Entry 1MT1 (X-ray diffraction, 2.20 A resolution); this record covers chains B and E of the 6 polymer chains in the assembly.

Chain B:
Molecule: Pyruvoyl-dependent arginine decarboxylase alpha chain
Organism: Methanocaldococcus jannaschii
Notes: EC 4.1.1.19
UniProtKB: Q57764 (PDAD_METJA); aligned to UniProt positions 54-166 over residues 53-165 (the alignment contains insertions or deletions, so no single offset holds)
Chain sequence (113 residues; numbered 53 to 165; the number before each row is that of its first residue):
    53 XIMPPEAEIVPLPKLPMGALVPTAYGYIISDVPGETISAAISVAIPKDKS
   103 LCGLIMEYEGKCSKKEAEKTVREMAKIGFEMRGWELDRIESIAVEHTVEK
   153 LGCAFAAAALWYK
Modified / non-standard residues: PYR (pyruvic acid) at position 53; Mse55, Mse69, Mse108, Mse126, Mse133 (selenomethionine; parent Met)
Sequence notes: modified residue (55, 69, 108, 126, 133)
Small-molecule neighbours: agmatine (AG2): PYR_53, Ile54, Ile107, Mse108, Glu109, Arg134
From the paper describing this entry:
  - catalytic residues: Glu109 (proposed by the authors, not directly observed)

Chain E:
Molecule: Pyruvoyl-dependent arginine decarboxylase beta chain
Organism: Methanocaldococcus jannaschii
Notes: EC 4.1.1.19
UniProtKB: Q57764 (PDAD_METJA); residue numbers follow UniProt; this construct covers 1-52
Chain sequence (52 residues; numbered 1 to 52; the number before each row is that of its first residue):
     1 MNAEINPLHAYFKLPNTVSLVAGSSEGETPLNAFDGALLNAGIGNVNLIR
    51 IS
Not modelled in the structure: 1-2
Modified / non-standard residues: Mse1 (selenomethionine)
Sequence notes: modified residue (1)
Small-molecule neighbours: agmatine (AG2): Leu31, Phe34, Asp35, Leu38, Gly44, Val46
Curated features (UniProtKB/Swiss-Prot):
  - site: Ser52 (Cleavage (non-hydrolytic))
From the paper describing this entry:
  - binding site for agmatine: Asp35, Gly44, Val46, Ser52
  - catalytic residues: Ser52 (proposed by the authors, not directly observed)

How chain B and chain E interact:
Pairs across the interface (8):
  Mse69(B) - Leu14(E)
  Gly70(B) - Leu14(E)
  Ala71(B) - Leu14(E)
  Leu72(B) - Pro7(E)  hydrophobic
  Tyr77(B) - Ser52(E)  hydrogen bond
  Trp163(B) - Tyr11(E)  hydrophobic
  Tyr164(B) - Leu8(E)
  Tyr164(B) - Tyr11(E)  hydrophobic
Other interface residues (no listed pair), chain B (8 interface residues in all): Pro68
Other interface residues (no listed pair), chain E (6 interface residues in all): Pro15

Summary:
8 residues of chain B and 6 residues of chain E are in contact; the contacts include 1 hydrogen bond. The
hydrogen-bonded pair is Tyr77(B)-Ser52(E). Bound to chain B: agmatine. Chain E binds agmatine. From the paper:
catalytic residues Glu109(B) and Ser52(E); a binding site for agmatine at Asp35(E), Gly44(E) and Val46(E)
among others.
Chain B is Pyruvoyl-dependent arginine decarboxylase alpha chain and chain E is Pyruvoyl-dependent arginine
decarboxylase beta chain, both from Methanocaldococcus jannaschii; the structure, The Crystal Structure of
Pyruvoyl-dependent Arginine Decarboxylase from Methanococcus jannaschii, was determined by X-ray diffraction
together with 1N13 and 1N2M from the same study.
